Entry 8Q3M (X-ray diffraction, 2.50 A resolution); this record covers chains EEE and JJJ of the 11 polymer chains in the assembly.

[Chain EEE]
Name: Histone H3.1
Organism: Homo sapiens
UniProt: P68431 (H31_HUMAN); residues 38-135 here correspond to UniProt positions 39-136 (UniProt number = residue number + 1)
Sequence (98 residues; numbered 38 to 135; the number before each row is that of its first residue):
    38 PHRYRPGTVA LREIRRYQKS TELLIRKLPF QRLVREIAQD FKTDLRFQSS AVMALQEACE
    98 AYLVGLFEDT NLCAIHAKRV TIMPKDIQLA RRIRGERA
Bound ions: Mg2+: Asp77 (shared with 1 residue of chain DDD)
Swiss-Prot annotation at these positions:
  - modified residue: Tyr41 (Phosphotyrosine), Lys56 (N6,N6,N6-trimethyllysine), Ser57 (Phosphoserine), Lys64 (N6-(2-hydroxyisobutyryl)lysine), Lys79 (N6,N6,N6-trimethyllysine), Thr80 (Phosphothreonine), Ser86 (Phosphoserine), Thr107 (Phosphothreonine), Lys115 (N6-acetyllysine), Lys122 (N6-(2-hydroxyisobutyryl)lysine)

[Chain JJJ]
Molecule: 145-nt DNA strand
Organism: Homo sapiens
Sequence (145 nucleotides; numbered -72 to 72; the number before each row is that of its first residue; numbers below 1 keep their minus sign (DA-72 is residue -72)):
   -72 ATCAATATCC ACCTGCAGAT ACTACCAAAA GTGTATTTGG AAACTGCTCC ATCAAAAGGC
   -12 ATGTTCAGCT GATTCAGCTG AACATGCCTT TTGATGGAGC AGTTTCCAAA TACACTTTTG
    48 GTAGTATCTG CAGGTGGATA TTGAT

[How chain EEE and chain JJJ interact]
Pairs across the interface - 24 pairs, chain EEE then chain JJJ:
  His39(EEE) with DG70(JJJ), sugar contact
  Arg40(EEE) with DG70(JJJ), sugar contact
  Tyr41(EEE) with DT69(JJJ), phosphate contact; DG70(JJJ), phosphate contact
  Arg42(EEE) with DA-6(JJJ), phosphate contact; DG-5(JJJ), salt bridge to the phosphate; DG70(JJJ), salt bridge to the phosphate
  Pro43(EEE) with DA-6(JJJ), phosphate contact
  Thr45(EEE) with DT69(JJJ), phosphate contact; DG70(JJJ), hydrogen bond to the phosphate
  Arg63(EEE) with DC-13(JJJ), phosphate contact
  Arg72(EEE) with DC-23(JJJ), salt bridge to the phosphate
  Arg83(EEE) with DC-24(JJJ), phosphate contact; DC-23(JJJ), phosphate contact
  Phe84(EEE) with DC-24(JJJ), sugar contact; DC-23(JJJ), hydrogen bond to the phosphate
  Gln85(EEE) with DC-24(JJJ), phosphate contact
  Ser86(EEE) with DC-24(JJJ), hydrogen bond to the phosphate
  Arg116(EEE) with DT-3(JJJ), phosphate contact; DG-2(JJJ), phosphate contact
  Val117(EEE) with DT-3(JJJ), hydrogen bond to the phosphate
  Thr118(EEE) with DC-4(JJJ), hydrogen bond to the phosphate; DT-3(JJJ), hydrogen bond to the phosphate
  Met120(EEE) with DG-2(JJJ), phosphate contact
Interface residues without a listed pair, chain EEE (17 interface residues in all): Lys115
Interface residues without a listed pair, chain JJJ (12 interface residues in all): DG-14, DA71

[Summary]
17 residues of chain EEE and 12 residues of chain JJJ are in contact, with 6 hydrogen bonds and 3 salt
bridges. Polar contacts include Thr45(EEE)-DG70(JJJ), Phe84(EEE)-DC-23(JJJ) and Ser86(EEE)-DC-24(JJJ).
Chain EEE is Histone H3.1 and chain JJJ is a 145-nt DNA strand, both from Homo sapiens; the structure,
Structure of Nucleosome Core with a Bound Kaposi Sarcoma Associated Herpesvirus LANA Peptide Having a
Methionine ..., was determined by X-ray diffraction together with 8Q36, 8Q3E and 8Q3X from the same study.
